7MKI - chains I and L of the 8 polymer chains in the assembly; structure by electron microscopy, 3.50 A resolution.

[Chain I]
Protein: DNA-directed RNA polymerase subunit beta
Source organism: Escherichia coli
Notes: EC 2.7.7.6
UniProt: P0A8V4 (RPOB_ECO57); residues 1-1342 here = UniProt positions 1-1342
Sequence (1342 residues; numbered 1 to 1342; the number before each row is that of its first residue):
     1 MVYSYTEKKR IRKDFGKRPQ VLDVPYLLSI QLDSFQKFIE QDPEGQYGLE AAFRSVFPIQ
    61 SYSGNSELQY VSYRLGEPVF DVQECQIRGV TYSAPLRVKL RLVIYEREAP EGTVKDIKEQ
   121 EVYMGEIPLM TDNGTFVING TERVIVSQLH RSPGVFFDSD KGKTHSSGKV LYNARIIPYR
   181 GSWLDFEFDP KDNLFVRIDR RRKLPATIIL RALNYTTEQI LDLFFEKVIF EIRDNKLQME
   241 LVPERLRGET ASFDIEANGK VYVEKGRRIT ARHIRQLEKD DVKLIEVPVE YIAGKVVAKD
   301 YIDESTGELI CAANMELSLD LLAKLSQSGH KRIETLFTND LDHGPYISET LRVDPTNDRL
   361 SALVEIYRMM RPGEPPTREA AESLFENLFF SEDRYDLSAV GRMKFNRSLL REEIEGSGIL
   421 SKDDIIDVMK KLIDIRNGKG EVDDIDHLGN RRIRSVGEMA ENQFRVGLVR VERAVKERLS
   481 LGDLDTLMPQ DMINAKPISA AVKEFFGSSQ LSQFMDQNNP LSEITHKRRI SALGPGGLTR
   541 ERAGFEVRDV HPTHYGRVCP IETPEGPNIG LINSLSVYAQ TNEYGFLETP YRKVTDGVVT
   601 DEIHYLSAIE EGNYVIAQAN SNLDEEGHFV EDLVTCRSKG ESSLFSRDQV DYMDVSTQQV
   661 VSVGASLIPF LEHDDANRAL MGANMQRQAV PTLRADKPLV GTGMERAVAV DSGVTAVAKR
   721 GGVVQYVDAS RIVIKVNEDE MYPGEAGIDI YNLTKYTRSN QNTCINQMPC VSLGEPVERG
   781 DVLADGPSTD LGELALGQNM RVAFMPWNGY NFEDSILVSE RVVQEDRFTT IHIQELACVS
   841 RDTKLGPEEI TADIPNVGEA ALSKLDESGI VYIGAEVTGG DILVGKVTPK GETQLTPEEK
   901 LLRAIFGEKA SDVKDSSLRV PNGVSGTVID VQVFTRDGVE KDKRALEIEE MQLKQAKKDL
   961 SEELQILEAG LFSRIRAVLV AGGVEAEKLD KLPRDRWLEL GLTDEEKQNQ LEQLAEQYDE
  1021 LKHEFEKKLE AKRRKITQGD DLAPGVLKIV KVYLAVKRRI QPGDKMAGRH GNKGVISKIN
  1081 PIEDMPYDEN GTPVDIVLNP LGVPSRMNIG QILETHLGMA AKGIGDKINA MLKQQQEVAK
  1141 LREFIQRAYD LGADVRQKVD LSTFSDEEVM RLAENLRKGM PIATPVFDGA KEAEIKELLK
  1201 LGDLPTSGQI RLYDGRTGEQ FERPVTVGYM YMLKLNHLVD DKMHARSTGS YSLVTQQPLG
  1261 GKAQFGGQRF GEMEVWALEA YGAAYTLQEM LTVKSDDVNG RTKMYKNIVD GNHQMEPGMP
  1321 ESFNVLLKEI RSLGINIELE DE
Not modelled in the structure: 1, 1342
Swiss-Prot annotation at these positions:
  - modified residue (N6-acetyllysine): Lys1022, Lys1200
Ligand contacts:
  - chapso (1N7), molecule 1: Gln46, Tyr47, Tyr179, Asp396, Ser398, Ala399, Val400, Arg452, Glu458, Glu461, Glu583, Tyr584
  - chapso (1N7), molecule 2: Gln725, Tyr726, Glu962, Gln965, Ile966, Ala969

[Chain L]
Protein: RNA polymerase sigma factor RpoD
Source organism: Escherichia coli
UniProt: Q0P6L9 (Q0P6L9_ECOLX); residues 1-613 here = UniProt positions 1-613
Sequence (613 residues; each row starts with the number of its first residue):
     1 MEQNPQSQLK LLVTRGKEQG YLTYAEVNDH LPEDIVDSDQ IEDIIQMIND MGIQVMEEAP
    61 DADDLMLAEN TADEDAAEAA AQVLSSVESE IGRTTDPVRM YMREMGTVEL LTREGEIDIA
   121 KRIEDGINQV QCSVAEYPEA ITYLLEQYDR VEAEEARLSD LITGFVDPNA EEDLAPTATH
   181 VGSELSQEDL DDDEDEDEED GDDDSADDDN SIDPELAREK FAELRAQYVV TRDTIKAKGR
   241 SHATAQEEIL KLSEVFKQFR LVPKQFDYLV NSMRVMMDRV RTQERLIMKL CVEQCKMPKK
   301 NFITLFTGNE TSDTWFNAAI AMNKPWSEKL HDVSEEVHRA LQKLQQIEEE TGLTIEQVKD
   361 INRRMSIGEA KARRAKKEMV EANLRLVISI AKKYTNRGLQ FLDLIQEGNI GLMKAVDKFE
   421 YRRGYKFSTY ATWWIRQAIT RSIADQARTI RIPVHMIETI NKLNRISRQM LQEMGREPTP
   481 EELAERMLMP EDKIRKVLKI AKEPISMETP IGDDEDSHLG DFIEDTTLEL PLDSATTESL
   541 RAATHDVLAG LTAREAKVLR MRFGIDMNTD YTLEEVGKQF DVTRERIRQI EAKALRKLRH
   601 PSRSEVLRSF LDD
Not modelled in the structure: 1-89, 167-213, 236-244, 612-613
Ligand contacts: chapso (1N7): Ile511, Leu519, Phe522

[How chain I and chain L interact]
Pairs across the interface - 58 pairs, chain I then chain L:
  Arg97(I) with Gln472(L)
  Val122(I) with Gln472(L)
  Tyr123(I) with Leu471(L), hydrophobic; Gln472(L), hydrogen bond (backbone-side chain); Gly475(L)
  Arg368(I) with Arg93(L)
  Pro372(I) with Thr94(L); Arg99(L), hydrogen bond (backbone-side chain)
  Gly373(I) with Arg93(L); Thr94(L); Arg103(L), hydrogen bond (backbone-side chain)
  Glu477(I) with Lys393(L), salt bridge
  Gln490(I) with Gln472(L)
  Ile493(I) with Gln472(L)
  Asn494(I) with Arg468(L), hydrogen bond
  Ala495(I) with Leu471(L), hydrophobic; Gln472(L)
  Gln510(I) with Asp513(L)
  Pro897(I) with Gly564(L); Ile565(L)
  Glu898(I) with Arg541(L), salt bridge; Thr544(L); Ile565(L)
  Glu899(I) with Leu540(L)
  Leu901(I) with Thr544(L); Phe563(L), hydrophobic; Ile565(L), hydrophobic
  Leu902(I) with Leu540(L), hydrophobic; Leu607(L); Phe610(L), hydrophobic; Leu611(L), hydrophobic
  Arg903(I) with Leu611(L)
  Ala904(I) with Phe563(L), hydrophobic
  Ile905(I) with Leu595(L), hydrophobic; Leu598(L), hydrophobic; Arg599(L), hydrogen bond (backbone-side chain)
  Phe906(I) with Ser604(L); Arg608(L)
  Arg936(I) with Arg495(L)
  Asp937(I) with Glu481(L); Arg495(L), salt bridge
  Thr1248(I) with Pro531(L)
  Ser1250(I) with Glu524(L)
  Tyr1251(I) with Glu524(L); Asp525(L), hydrogen bond (backbone-backbone)
  Ser1252(I) with Ile523(L); Asp525(L)
  Leu1253(I) with Ile523(L); Glu524(L); Asp525(L)
  Gln1256(I) with Asp525(L), hydrogen bond; Leu528(L)
  Leu1259(I) with Asp521(L); Glu524(L)
  Gln1264(I) with Phe522(L); Glu524(L)
  Tyr1305(I) with Pro531(L), hydrophobic
  Lys1306(I) with Glu538(L), salt bridge
Also at the interface, not in a pair above, chain I (45 interface residues in all): Met370, Arg371, Glu374, Pro375, Lys496, Arg540, Lys900, Pro1044, Gly1045, Gly1249, Val1254, Arg1301
Also at the interface, not in a pair above, chain L (47 interface residues in all): Glu90, Asn464, Glu473, Thr479, Lys499, Lys502, Met507, Gly520, Leu530, Leu532, Ala535, Leu548, Leu559

[In short]
The interface between chain I and chain L involves 45 residues on one side and 47 on the other; the contacts
include 7 hydrogen bonds and 4 salt bridges. Among the polar pairs are Glu477(I)-Lys393(L),
Glu898(I)-Arg541(L) and Asp937(I)-Arg495(L). Ligands of chain I: chapso.
Here chain I is DNA-directed RNA polymerase subunit beta and chain L is RNA polymerase sigma factor RpoD, both
from Escherichia coli. Entry 7MKI (Cryo-EM structure of Escherichia coli RNA polymerase bound to lambda PR
(-5G to C) promoter DNA) was determined by electron microscopy, deposited together with 7MKD, 7MKE and 7MKJ.
